7CCR - chains B and J of the 22 polymer chains in the assembly; structure by electron microscopy, 4.90 A resolution (low resolution: residue-level contacts below are approximate; hydrogen-bond / salt-bridge calls are withheld).

== Chain B ==
Protein: Histone H4
From: Homo sapiens
Amino-acid sequence (80 residues; numbered 23 to 102; the number before each row is that of its first residue):
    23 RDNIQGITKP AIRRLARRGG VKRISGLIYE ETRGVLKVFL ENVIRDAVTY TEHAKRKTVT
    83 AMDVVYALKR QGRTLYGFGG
Disordered / not traced: 23

== Chain J ==
Molecule: 147-nt DNA strand
From: Homo sapiens
Sequence (147 nucleotides; row label = number of the first residue in the row; numbers below 1 keep their minus sign (DC-73 is residue -73)):
   -73 CTGGAGAATC CCGGTGCCGA GGCCGCTCAA TTGGTCGTAG ACAGCTCTAG CACCGCTTAA
   -13 ACGCACGTAC GCGCTGTCCC CCGCGTTTTA ACCGCCAAGG GGATTACTCC CTAGTCTCCA
    47 GGCACGTGTC AGATATATAC ATCCTGT

== How chain B and chain J interact ==
Residue-residue contacts (11; chain B residue first):
  Arg45(B) - DC7(J)
  Arg45(B) - DC8(J)
  Ile46(B) - DC7(J)
  Ile46(B) - DC8(J)
  Ser47(B) - DC7(J)
  Gly48(B) - DC7(J)
  Arg78(B) - DG28(J)
  Lys79(B) - DG27(J)
  Lys79(B) - DG28(J)
  Thr80(B) - DG27(J)
  Thr80(B) - DG28(J)
Also at the interface, not in a pair above, chain B (9 interface residues in all): Arg39, Lys44
Also at the interface, not in a pair above, chain J (6 interface residues in all): DG9, DA29

== Summary ==
Chain B and chain J form an interface of 9 and 6 residues respectively.
Chain B is Histone H4 and chain J is a 147-nt DNA strand, both from Homo sapiens; the structure, Structure of
the 2:2 cGAS-nucleosome complex, was determined by electron microscopy together with 7CCQ from the same study.
